4M5Z - chains A and H of the 3 polymer chains in the assembly; structure by X-ray diffraction, 2.25 A resolution.

# Chain A
Protein: Hemagglutinin HA1 chain
Source organism: Influenza A virus
UniProt: G8XMJ2 (G8XMJ2_9INFA); the construct lacks a stretch of the UniProt sequence, so the offset changes along the chain: 55-83 = UniProt 63-91; 84-95 = UniProt 93-104; 96-125 = UniProt 106-135; 126-133 = UniProt 139-146; 1 more segments
Amino-acid sequence (223 residues; numbered 55 to 271 plus 6 insertion-coded residues; the number before each row is that of its first residue; a row labelled like 125A-125C holds insertion residues (125A, then the next letters in order)):
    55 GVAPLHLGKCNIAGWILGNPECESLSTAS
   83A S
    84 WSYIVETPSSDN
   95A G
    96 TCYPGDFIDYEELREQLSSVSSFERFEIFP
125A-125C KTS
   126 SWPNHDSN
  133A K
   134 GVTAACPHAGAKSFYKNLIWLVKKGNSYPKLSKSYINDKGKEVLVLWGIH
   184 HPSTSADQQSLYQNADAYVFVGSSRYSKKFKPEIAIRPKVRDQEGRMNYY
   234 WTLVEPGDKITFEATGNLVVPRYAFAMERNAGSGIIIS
Not modelled in the structure: 78-80, 91-92, 264-271
Disulfide bonds: Cys64-Cys76, Cys97-Cys139
From the paper describing this entry:
  - specificity-determining residues: Lys133A, Asp190
  - mutagenesis - K222Q: abolished binding to 5J8 (citing earlier work)

# Chain H
Protein: Fab 5J8 heavy chain
Source organism: Homo sapiens
Notes: antibody fragment or engineered binder
Amino-acid sequence (233 residues; row label = number of the first residue in the row; a row labelled like 82A-82C holds insertion residues (82A, then the next letters in order)):
     1 EVQLVESGPGLVKPSDILSLTCAVSGYSISSNYYW
   35A G
    36 WIRQPPGKGLEWIGSIYHSGSTYYKPSLESRLGISVDTSKNQFSLKL
82A-82C SFV
    83 SAADTAVYYCARHVRSGY
100A-100G PDTAYYF
   101 DKWGQGTLVTVSSASTKGPSVFPLAPSSKSTSGGTAALGCLVKDYFPEPV
   151 TVSWNSGALTSGVHTFPAVLQSSGLYSLSSVVTVPSSSLGTQTYICNVNH
   201 KPSNTKVDKRVEPKSCHHHHHH
Not modelled in the structure: 128-133, 216-222
Disulfide bonds: Cys22-Cys92, Cys140-Cys196

# How chain A and chain H interact
Pairs across the interface (17; chain A residue first):
  Lys133A(A) - Tyr100(H)
  Lys133A(A) - Pro100A(H)
  Val135(A) - Tyr100(H)  hydrophobic
  Val135(A) - Pro100A(H)
  Thr136(A) - Asp100B(H)  hydrogen bond
  Ala137(A) - Asp100B(H)  hydrogen bond (backbone-side chain)
  Trp153(A) - Pro100A(H)  hydrophobic
  Ala189(A) - Asn32(H)
  Ala189(A) - Tyr52(H)
  Asp190(A) - Arg97(H)  salt bridge
  Gln192(A) - Asn32(H)  hydrogen bond
  Ser193(A) - Asn32(H)
  Ser193(A) - Arg97(H)
  Leu194(A) - Gly99(H)
  Leu194(A) - Tyr100(H)
  Leu194(A) - Pro100A(H)  hydrophobic
  Gln226(A) - Asp100B(H)  hydrogen bond
Also at the interface, not in a pair above, chain A (16 interface residues in all): Tyr98, Gly134, Ala138, Lys145, Val155
From the paper, about this interface:
  - pairs named by the authors: Trp153(A)-Pro100A(H) (hydrophobic contact), Leu194(A)-Pro100A(H) (hydrophobic contact)
  - epitope / paratope residues, chain A: Trp153(A), Leu194(A)

# In short
Chain A and chain H form an interface of 16 and 7 residues respectively, with 4 hydrogen bonds and 1 salt
bridge. Polar contacts include Asp190(A)-Arg97(H), Thr136(A)-Asp100B(H) and Ala137(A)-Asp100B(H). The paper
describes hydrophobic contacts between Trp153(A) and Pro100A(H) and Leu194(A) and Pro100A(H). From the paper:
K222Q of chain A abolishes binding to 5J8; epitope/paratope residues Trp153(A) and Leu194(A).
Here chain A is Hemagglutinin HA1 chain (Influenza A virus) and chain H is Fab 5J8 heavy chain (Homo sapiens).
Entry 4M5Z (Crystal structure of broadly neutralizing antibody 5J8 bound to 2009 pandemic influenza
hemagglutinin, HA1 subunit) was determined by X-ray diffraction, deposited together with 4M4Y and 4M5Y.
